7OJI - chains A and B; structure by electron microscopy, 3.40 A resolution.

[Chain A (and B)]
Molecule: Broad substrate specificity ATP-binding cassette transporter ABCG2
From: Homo sapiens
Notes: EC 7.6.2.2; chain B of this document is another copy of the same molecule, construct and numbering; everything in this record applies to it too
Reference sequence: Q9UNQ0 (ABCG2_HUMAN); residues 2-655 here = UniProt positions 2-655
Amino-acid sequence (665 residues; numbered -9 to 655; the number before each row is that of its first residue; numbers below 1 keep their minus sign (Met-9 is residue -9)):
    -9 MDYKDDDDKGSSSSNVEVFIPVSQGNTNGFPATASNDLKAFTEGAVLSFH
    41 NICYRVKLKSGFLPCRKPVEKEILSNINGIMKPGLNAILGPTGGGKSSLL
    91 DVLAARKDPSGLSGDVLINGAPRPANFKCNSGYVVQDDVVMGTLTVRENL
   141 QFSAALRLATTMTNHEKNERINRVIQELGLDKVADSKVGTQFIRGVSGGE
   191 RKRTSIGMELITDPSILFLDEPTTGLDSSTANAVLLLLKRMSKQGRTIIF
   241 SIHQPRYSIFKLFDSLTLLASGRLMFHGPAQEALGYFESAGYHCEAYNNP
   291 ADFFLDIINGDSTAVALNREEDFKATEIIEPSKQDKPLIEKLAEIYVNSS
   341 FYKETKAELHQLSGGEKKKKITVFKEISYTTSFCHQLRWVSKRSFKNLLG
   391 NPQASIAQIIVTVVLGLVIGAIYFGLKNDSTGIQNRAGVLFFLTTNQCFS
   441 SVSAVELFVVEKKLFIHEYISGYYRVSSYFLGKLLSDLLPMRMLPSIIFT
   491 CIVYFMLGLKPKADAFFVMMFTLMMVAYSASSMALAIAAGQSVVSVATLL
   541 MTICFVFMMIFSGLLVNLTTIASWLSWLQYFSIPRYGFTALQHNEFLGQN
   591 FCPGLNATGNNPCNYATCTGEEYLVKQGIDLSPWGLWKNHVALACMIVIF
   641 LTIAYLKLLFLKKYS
Disordered / not traced: -9 to 33, 48-57, 302-325, 354-368, 655
Sequence notes: initiating methionine (-9); expression tag (-8 to 1)
Swiss-Prot annotation at these positions:
  - binding site (ATP): Gly80 to Ser87, Arg184 to Glu190, Glu211, His243
  - site (Not glycosylated): Asn418, Asn557
  - modified residue: Thr362 (Phosphothreonine)
  - glycosylation: Asn596 (N-linked (GlcNAc...) asparagine)
  - natural variant: Val12 (V12M: Found in Jr(a-) blood group phenotype), Gln141 (Q141K: Associated with high serum levels of uric acid and increased risk of gout), Arg147 (R147W: Loss of protein expression), Thr153 (T153M: Decreased protein abundance), Lys360 (deletion: No effect on protein abundance), Phe373 (F373C: Decreased protein abundance), Thr421 (T421A: No effect on protein abundance), Thr434 (T434M: No effect on protein abundance), Ser476 (S476P: No effect on protein abundance), Ser572 (S572R: Decreased protein abundance), Asp620 (D620N: No effect on protein abundance)
  - mutagenesis: Met71 (M71V: Decreased protein abundance. No effect on substrate transmembrane transport), Lys86 (K86M: Decreased protein abundance. Decreased localization to the plasma membrane and retained intracellularly. Loss of ATPase-coupled transmembrane transporter activity), Glu211 (E211Q: Decreased estrone-3 sulfate ATPase-coupled transmembrane transporter activity. Decreased substrate-induced ATP hydrolysis ...), Thr362 (T362A: Loss of phosphorylation by PIM1. Decreased localization to the plasma membrane. Decreased homooligomerization. Loss of function in resistance to drug treatment ...), Arg383 (R383C: Loss of protein expression), Asn418 (N418Q: No effect), Thr435 (T435A: No effect on stability. Increased estrone-3 sulfate ATPase-coupled transmembrane transporter activity. Increased substrate-induced ATP hydrolysis. Increased substrate transport ...), Asn436 (N436A: No effect on stability. Decreased estrone-3 sulfate ATPase-coupled transmembrane transporter activity. Decreased substrate-induced ATP hydrolysis. Decreased substrate transport), Phe439 (F439A: No effect on stability. Decreased estrone-3 sulfate ATPase-coupled transmembrane transporter activity. Decreased substrate-induced ATP hydrolysis. Decreased substrate transport), Arg482 (R482D: Decreases ATPase activity; R482G/N/S/T: Increases ATPase activity; R482K/I/M/Y: No change in ATPase activity; R482T/Y: Decreases transport activity), Val546 (V546A: No effect on stability. No effect on estrone-3 sulfate ATPase-coupled transmembrane transporter activity. No effect on substrate-induced ATP hydrolysis. No effect on substrate transport ...), Met549 (M549A: No effect on stability. No effect on estrone-3 sulfate ATPase-coupled transmembrane transporter activity. No effect on substrate-induced ATP hydrolysis. No effect on substrate transport), 7 further mutagenesis entries in UniProt
Disulfides: Cys592-Cys608
Residues lining bound ligands:
  - ATP (adenosine-5'-triphosphate): Val46, Lys61, Ile63, Pro81, Thr82, Gly83, Gly84, Gly85, Lys86, Ser87, Ser88, Lys97, Gln126, Asp210, Glu211
  - diundecyl phosphatidyl choline (PLC): Met523, Ile527, Leu540, Cys544, Phe547, Met548, Phe551, Leu568, Phe571, Phe640, Lys647
  - topotecan, hycamtin (TTC; (S)-10-[(dimethylamino)methyl]-4-ethyl-4,9-dihydroxy-1H-pyrano[3',4':6,7]inolizino[1,2-b]-quinoline-3,14(4h,12h)-dione): Thr435, Phe439, Thr538, Leu539, Thr542, Val546, Met549
What the authors report for this chain:
  - binding site for topotecan, hycamtin: Phe439
  - conformationally variable residues (loop rearrangement, side-chain flip): Gln181 to Val186, Arg482
  - binding site for ATP: Arg184
  - mutagenesis - R184A: decreased catalytic activity

[Chain A / chain B interface]
Contacting residue pairs - 76 pairs, chain A then chain B:
  Thr82(A) with Asp217(B), hydrogen bond
  Leu216(A) with Gln244(B), hydrogen bond (backbone-side chain)
  Asp217(A) with Thr82(B), hydrogen bond
  Ser218(A) with Gln244(B); Leu295(B)
  Ser219(A) with Asn299(B); Asp301(B)
  Gln244(A) with Leu216(B), hydrogen bond (side chain-backbone); Ser218(B)
  Arg246(A) with Asp292(B); Asp296(B), salt bridge
  Tyr247(A) with Asn288(B)
  Asn288(A) with Tyr247(B); Asn288(B)
  Asp292(A) with Arg246(B)
  Leu295(A) with Ser218(B)
  Asp296(A) with Arg246(B), salt bridge
  Asn299(A) with Ser219(B)
  Gln393(A) with Ser535(B)
  Ala397(A) with Leu539(B), hydrophobic
  Val401(A) with Ile543(B), hydrophobic
  Val404(A) with Phe547(B), hydrophobic
  Leu405(A) with Phe547(B), hydrophobic
  Val408(A) with Phe547(B), hydrophobic
  Ile412(A) with Phe551(B), hydrophobic; Ile561(B), hydrophobic
  Tyr413(A) with Ile550(B); Leu555(B); Val556(B), hydrophobic
  Thr421(A) with Asn557(B); Thr560(B)
  Gln424(A) with Gly553(B), hydrogen bond (side chain-backbone); Leu554(B), hydrogen bond (side chain-backbone); Leu555(B); Asn557(B); Gln617(B), hydrogen bond
  Asn425(A) with Leu555(B); Val556(B); Asn557(B), hydrogen bond (side chain-backbone); Thr560(B)
  Gly428(A) with Leu555(B)
  Phe432(A) with Val546(B), hydrophobic; Ile550(B), hydrophobic
  Val533(A) with Gln181(B)
  Ser535(A) with Gln393(B), hydrogen bond
  Val536(A) with Phe182(B), hydrophobic
  Leu539(A) with Ala397(B), hydrophobic
  Ile543(A) with Val401(B), hydrophobic
  Val546(A) with Phe432(B), hydrophobic
  Phe547(A) with Val404(B), hydrophobic; Leu405(B), hydrophobic; Val408(B), hydrophobic
  Ile550(A) with Leu405(B), hydrophobic; Phe432(B), hydrophobic
  Phe551(A) with Ile412(B), hydrophobic
  Gly553(A) with Gln424(B)
  Leu554(A) with Gln424(B), hydrogen bond (backbone-side chain)
  Leu555(A) with Tyr413(B); Gln424(B); Asn425(B); Gly428(B)
  Val556(A) with Tyr413(B), hydrophobic
  Asn557(A) with Thr421(B); Asn425(B), hydrogen bond (backbone-side chain)
  Thr560(A) with Thr421(B); Asn425(B)
  Ile561(A) with Ile412(B), hydrophobic
  Pro593(A) with Tyr605(B)
  Gly594(A) with Tyr605(B)
  Cys603(A) with Cys603(B), disulfide
  Tyr605(A) with Pro593(B); Gly594(B); Tyr605(B); Ala606(B)
  Ala606(A) with Tyr605(B)
  Gln617(A) with Gln424(B), hydrogen bond
Interface residues without a listed pair, chain A (58 interface residues in all): Gln181, Phe182, Gly215, Asp301, Ile409, Ala411, Phe431, Met549, Leu565, Thr598
Interface residues without a listed pair, chain B (59 interface residues in all): Gly215, Tyr287, Ala411, Val429, Phe431, Val533, Val536, Met549, Leu565, Thr598
Cross-chain cystine bridges: Cys603(A)-Cys603(B)
The authors on this interface:
  - interface residues, chain A: Gln181(A), Phe182(A)

[In short]
58 residues of chain A and 59 residues of chain B are in contact, with 1 disulfide bond, 12 hydrogen bonds and
2 salt bridges. Polar pairs include Arg246(A)-Asp296(B), Thr82(A)-Asp217(B) and Leu216(A)-Gln244(B). The paper
reports a binding site for topotecan, hycamtin at Phe439(A); R184A of chain A reduces catalytic activity.
Chain A and chain B are both Broad substrate specificity ATP-binding cassette transporter ABCG2 (Homo
sapiens); the structure, ABCG2 topotecan turnover-2 state, was determined by electron microscopy (same
publication as 7OJ8 and 7OJH).
